PDB entry 4NNN | X-ray diffraction, 2.50 A resolution | chains L and M of the 28 polymer chains in the assembly

== Chain L ==
Molecule: Proteasome subunit beta type-6
Source organism: Saccharomyces cerevisiae S288c
Notes: EC 3.4.25.1
Reference sequence: P23724 (PSB6_YEAST); residues 1-222 here correspond to UniProt positions 20-241 (UniProt number = residue number + 19)
Chain sequence (222 residues; numbered 1 to 222; the number before each row is that of its first residue):
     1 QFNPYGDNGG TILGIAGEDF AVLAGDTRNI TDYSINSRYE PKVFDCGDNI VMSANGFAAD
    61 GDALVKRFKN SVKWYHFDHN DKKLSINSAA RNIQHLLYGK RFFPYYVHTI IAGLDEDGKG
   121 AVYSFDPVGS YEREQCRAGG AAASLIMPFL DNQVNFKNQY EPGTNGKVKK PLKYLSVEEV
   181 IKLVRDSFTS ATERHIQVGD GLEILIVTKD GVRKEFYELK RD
Ion coordination: Mg2+: Asp222 (shared with 3 residues of chain V)
Ligand contacts: ALD (N-[(benzyloxy)carbonyl]-L-leucyl-N-[(2S)-1-hydroxy-4-methylpentan-2-yl]-L-leucinamide): Pro104, Tyr106, Asp126, Pro127, Val128

== Chain M ==
Molecule: Proteasome subunit beta type-7
Source organism: Saccharomyces cerevisiae S288c
Notes: EC 3.4.25.1
Reference sequence: P30657 (PSB7_YEAST); residues -12 to 233 here correspond to UniProt positions 21-266 (UniProt number = residue number + 33)
Chain sequence (246 residues; each row starts with the number of its first residue; numbers below 1 keep their minus sign (Thr-12 is residue -12)):
   -12 TQIANAGASP MVNTQQPIVT GTSVISMKYD NGVIIAADNL GSYGSLLRFN GVERLIPVGD
    48 NTVVGISGDI SDMQHIERLL KDLVTENAYD NPLADAEEAL EPSYIFEYLA TVMYQRRSKM
   108 NPLWNAIIVA GVQSNGDQFL RYVNLLGVTY SSPTLATGFG AHMANPLLRK VVDRESDIPK
   168 TTVQVAEEAI VNAMRVLYYR DARSSRNFSL AIIDKNTGLT FKKNLQVENM KWDFAKDIKG
   228 YGTQKI
Unresolved in the structure: -12 to 0

== How chain L and chain M interact ==
Pairs across the interface (43):
  Gln1(L) with Thr1(M), hydrogen bond
  Phe2(L) with Thr1(M); Met107(M); Pro109(M), hydrophobic; Trp111(M), hydrophobic; Leu132(M), hydrophobic; Leu133(M), hydrophobic
  Asn3(L) with Leu133(M)
  Pro4(L) with Arg104(M), hydrogen bond (backbone-side chain); Met107(M), hydrophobic; Leu133(M)
  Tyr5(L) with Arg104(M)
  Asn8(L) with Val135(M)
  Asn29(L) with Tyr137(M)
  Ser34(L) with His149(M), hydrogen bond
  Ile35(L) with Arg156(M), hydrogen bond (backbone-side chain)
  Asn36(L) with Tyr137(M), hydrogen bond; Ser139(M); Leu142(M); Arg156(M)
  Ser37(L) with Ser138(M), hydrogen bond (side chain-backbone)
  Tyr39(L) with Ser138(M)
  Glu40(L) with Arg128(M), salt bridge; Tyr137(M); Ser138(M), hydrogen bond (side chain-backbone)
  Phe57(L) with Arg104(M); Leu133(M); Val135(M), hydrophobic
  Ala59(L) with Tyr101(M); Leu133(M); Gly134(M); Val135(M)
  Asp60(L) with Tyr101(M), hydrogen bond; Arg104(M), salt bridge
  Asp62(L) with Thr136(M), hydrogen bond
  Ala63(L) with Tyr101(M)
  Lys66(L) with Glu94(M), salt bridge
  Phe103(L) with Arg104(M); Ser105(M)
  Tyr105(L) with Tyr101(M)
  Glu218(L) with Arg161(M), salt bridge
  Arg221(L) with Asp160(M), salt bridge; Arg161(M)
Other interface residues (no listed pair), chain L (25 interface residues in all): Gly6, Lys100
Other interface residues (no listed pair), chain M (23 interface residues in all): Ala148

== Summary ==
Chain L and chain M form an interface of 25 and 23 residues respectively, with 9 hydrogen bonds and 5 salt
bridges. Among the polar pairs are Glu40(L)-Arg128(M), Asp60(L)-Arg104(M) and Lys66(L)-Glu94(M). Chain L binds
compound ALD.
Chain L is Proteasome subunit beta type-6 and chain M is Proteasome subunit beta type-7, both from
Saccharomyces cerevisiae S288c; the structure, yCP in complex with MG132, was determined by X-ray diffraction
(same publication as 4NNW, 4NO1, 4NO6, 4NO8 and 4NO9).
